PDB entry 3HMO | X-ray diffraction, 2.40 A resolution | chain A

[Chain A]
Molecule: Dual specificity protein kinase TTK
From: Homo sapiens
Notes: EC 2.7.12.1; fragment: CATALYTIC DOMAIN, residues 510-809
Reference sequence: P33981 (TTK_HUMAN); residues 510-809 here = UniProt positions 510-809
Amino-acid sequence (342 residues; each row starts with the number of its first residue):
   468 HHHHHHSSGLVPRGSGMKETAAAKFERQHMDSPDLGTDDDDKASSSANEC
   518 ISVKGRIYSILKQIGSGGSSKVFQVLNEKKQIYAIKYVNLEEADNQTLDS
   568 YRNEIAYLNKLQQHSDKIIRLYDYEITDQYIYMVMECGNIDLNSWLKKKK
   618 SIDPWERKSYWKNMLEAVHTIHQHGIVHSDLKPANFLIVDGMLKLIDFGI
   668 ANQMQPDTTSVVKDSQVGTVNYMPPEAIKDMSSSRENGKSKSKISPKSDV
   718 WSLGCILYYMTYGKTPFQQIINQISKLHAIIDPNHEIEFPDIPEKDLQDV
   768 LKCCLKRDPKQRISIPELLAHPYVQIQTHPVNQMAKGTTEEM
Disordered / not traced: 468-513, 672-683, 699-710, 795-809
Differences from the reference sequence: expression tag (468-509)
Residues lining bound ligands:
  - polyethylene glycol fragment (7PE; 2-(2-(2-(2-(2-(2-ethoxyethoxy)ethoxy)ethoxy)ethoxy)ethoxy)ethanol): Ser-533, Gly-534, Ser-537, Lys-538, Val-539, Lys-553, Val-555, Tyr-568, Glu-571, Ile-572, Leu-575, Met-600, Met-602, Ile-663, Asp-664, Ala-668
  - staurosporine (STU): Ile-531, Gly-532, Ser-533, Val-539, Gln-541, Ala-551, Lys-553, Ile-586, Met-602, Glu-603, Cys-604, Gly-605, Asn-606, Ile-607, Asp-608, Ala-651, Leu-654, Ile-663

[Summary]
Ligands of chain A: polyethylene glycol fragment and staurosporine.
Chain A is Dual specificity protein kinase TTK (Homo sapiens); the structure, Crystal structure of human Mps1
catalytic domain in complex with the inhibitor staurosporine, was determined by X-ray diffraction (same
publication as 3HMN and 3HMP).
